PDB entry 7UJS | X-ray diffraction, 2.75 A resolution | chains A and B

== Chain A ==
Molecule: Calcium/calmodulin-dependent protein kinase type II subunit alpha
From: Homo sapiens
Notes: EC 2.7.11.17
Reference sequence: Q9UQM7 (KCC2A_HUMAN); numbering as in UniProt (aligned over 7-274)
Sequence (268 residues; numbered 7 to 274; the number before each row is that of its first residue):
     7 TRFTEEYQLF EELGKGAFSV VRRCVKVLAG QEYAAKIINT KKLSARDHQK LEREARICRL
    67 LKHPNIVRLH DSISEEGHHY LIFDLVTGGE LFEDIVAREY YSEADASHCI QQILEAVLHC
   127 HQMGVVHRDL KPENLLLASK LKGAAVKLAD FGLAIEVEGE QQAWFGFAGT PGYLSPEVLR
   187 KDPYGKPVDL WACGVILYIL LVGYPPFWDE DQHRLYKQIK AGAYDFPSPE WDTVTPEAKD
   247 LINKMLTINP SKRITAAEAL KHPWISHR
Sequence notes: engineered mutation Lys223 (Gln in Q9UQM7)
Swiss-Prot annotation at these positions:
  - active site: Asp135 (Proton acceptor)
  - binding site (ATP): Leu19 to Val27, Lys42
  - modified residue: Tyr13 (Phosphotyrosine), Ser257 (Phosphoserine)
Small-molecule neighbours: ADP (adenosine-5'-diphosphate): Leu19, Gly20, Lys21, Gly22, Ser25, Val27, Ala40, Lys42, Val73, Phe89, Asp90, Leu91, Val92, Leu142, Asp156
What the authors report for this chain:
  - catalytic residues: Asp135 (citing earlier work)
  - mutagenesis - D135N: abolished catalytic activity (citing earlier work)
  - mutagenesis - E96K (7- to 65-fold), E96K/E99K (75- to 140-fold), E99K (7- to 65-fold): decreased binding to GluA1 P828R
  - mutagenesis - I205K, W214A (60-fold), E236K (21-fold): decreased binding to CaMKIIN
  - specificity-determining residues: Trp214, Glu236 (by similarity / conservation)
  - mutagenesis - E96K/E99K (Tm change 1 degC): decreased stability in response to GluN2B
  - mutagenesis - E96K/E99K (Tm change 1 degC): decreased stability with Glutamate receptor ionotropic, NMDA 2B (chain B)

== Chain B ==
Molecule: Glutamate receptor ionotropic, NMDA 2B
Reference sequence: Q13224 (NMDE2_HUMAN); residue numbers follow UniProt; this construct covers 1289-1310
Sequence (22 residues; each row starts with the number of its first residue):
  1289 KAQKKNRNKL RRQHSYDTFV DL
Unresolved in the structure: 1289-1294
Swiss-Prot annotation at these positions:
  - region: Lys1292 to Tyr1304 (Interaction with DAPK1)
  - modified residue: Ser1303 (Phosphoserine)
What the authors report for this chain:
  - post-translational modification sites: Ser1303 (citing earlier work)

== Chain A / chain B interface ==
Residue-residue contacts - 44 pairs, chain A then chain B:
  Arg52(A) - Asp1305(B)  salt bridge
  Arg52(A) - Thr1306(B)
  Lys56(A) - Asp1305(B)  salt bridge
  Glu96(A) - Arg1300(B)  salt bridge
  Phe98(A) - Leu1298(B)  hydrophobic
  Phe98(A) - Arg1299(B)
  Phe98(A) - Arg1300(B)
  Glu99(A) - Arg1300(B)  salt bridge
  Ile101(A) - Leu1298(B)  hydrophobic
  Asp135(A) - Ser1303(B)  hydrogen bond
  Lys137(A) - Gln1301(B)  hydrogen bond (side chain-backbone)
  Lys137(A) - His1302(B)
  Lys137(A) - Ser1303(B)  hydrogen bond
  Glu139(A) - Arg1300(B)
  Glu139(A) - Gln1301(B)  hydrogen bond (side chain-backbone)
  Leu159(A) - Ser1303(B)
  Leu159(A) - Tyr1304(B)
  Leu159(A) - Asp1305(B)
  Phe173(A) - Asp1305(B)
  Phe173(A) - Thr1306(B)  hydrogen bond (backbone-backbone)
  Phe173(A) - Phe1307(B)  hydrophobic
  Ala174(A) - Tyr1304(B)
  Gly175(A) - Ser1303(B)
  Gly175(A) - Tyr1304(B)  hydrogen bond (backbone-backbone)
  Thr176(A) - Gln1301(B)
  Thr176(A) - His1302(B)
  Thr176(A) - Ser1303(B)
  Pro177(A) - His1302(B)
  Gly178(A) - Gln1301(B)  hydrogen bond (backbone-side chain)
  Tyr179(A) - Gln1301(B)
  Ile205(A) - Leu1298(B)  hydrophobic
  Gly209(A) - Leu1298(B)
  Tyr210(A) - Arg1295(B)
  Tyr210(A) - Lys1297(B)
  Pro211(A) - Asn1296(B)
  Pro211(A) - Lys1297(B)
  Trp214(A) - Asn1296(B)
  Trp214(A) - Gln1301(B)
  Gln218(A) - Val1308(B)
  Gln218(A) - Leu1310(B)
  His219(A) - Asp1309(B)  salt bridge
  Ser234(A) - Arg1295(B)  hydrogen bond (backbone-side chain)
  Pro235(A) - Arg1295(B)
  Glu236(A) - Arg1295(B)  salt bridge
Other interface residues (no listed pair), chain A (33 interface residues in all): Val102, Asn140, Pro212, Phe213, Tyr222, Pro233

== In short ==
33 residues of chain A and 16 residues of chain B are in contact, with 8 hydrogen bonds and 6 salt bridges.
Polar contacts include Arg52(A)-Asp1305(B), Lys56(A)-Asp1305(B) and Glu96(A)-Arg1300(B). From the paper: the
catalytic residue Asp135(A); E96K, E96K/E99K and E99K of chain A reduce binding to GluA1 P828R; 7
substitutions were tested in all.
Chain A is Calcium/calmodulin-dependent protein kinase type II subunit alpha (Homo sapiens) and chain B is
Glutamate receptor ionotropic, NMDA 2B; the structure, Cocrystal structure of human CaMKII-alpha
(CAMK2A)kinase domain and GluN2B in complex with ADP, was determined by X-ray diffraction together with 6X5G,
6X5Q, 7KL0, 7KL1, 7UIQ, 7UIR and 5 further entries from the same study.
